PDB entry 7Q5Y | X-ray diffraction, 2.70 A resolution | chains B and F of the 6 polymer chains in the assembly

[Chain B]
Name: NADH-quinone oxidoreductase subunit C/D 2
Organism: Aquifex aeolicus (strain VF5)
Notes: EC 7.1.1.-
UniProtKB: O67335 (NUCD2_AQUAE); numbering as in UniProt (aligned over 1-586)
Chain sequence (586 residues; numbered 1 to 586; the number before each row is that of its first residue):
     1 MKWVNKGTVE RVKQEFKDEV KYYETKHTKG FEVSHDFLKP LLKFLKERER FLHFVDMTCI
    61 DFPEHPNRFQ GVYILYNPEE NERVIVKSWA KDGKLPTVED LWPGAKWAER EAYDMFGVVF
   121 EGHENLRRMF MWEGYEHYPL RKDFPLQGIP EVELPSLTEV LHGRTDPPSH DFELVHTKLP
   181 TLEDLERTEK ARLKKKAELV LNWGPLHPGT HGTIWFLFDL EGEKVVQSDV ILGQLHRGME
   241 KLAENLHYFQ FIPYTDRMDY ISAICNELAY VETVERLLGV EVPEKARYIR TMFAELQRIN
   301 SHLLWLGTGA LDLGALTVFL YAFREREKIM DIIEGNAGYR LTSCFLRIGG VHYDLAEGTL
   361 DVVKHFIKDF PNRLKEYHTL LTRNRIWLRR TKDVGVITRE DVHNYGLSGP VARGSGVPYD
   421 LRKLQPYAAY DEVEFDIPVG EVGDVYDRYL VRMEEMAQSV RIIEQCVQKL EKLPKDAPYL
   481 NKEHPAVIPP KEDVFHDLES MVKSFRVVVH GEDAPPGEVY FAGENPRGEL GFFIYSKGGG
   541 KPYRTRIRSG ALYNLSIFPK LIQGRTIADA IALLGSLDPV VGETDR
Disordered / not traced: 586

[Chain F]
Name: NADH-quinone oxidoreductase subunit B
Organism: Aquifex aeolicus (strain VF5)
Notes: EC 7.1.1.-
UniProtKB: O67334 (NUOB_AQUAE); residue numbers follow UniProt; this construct covers 1-179
Chain sequence (179 residues; each row starts with the number of its first residue):
     1 MVAINSNGFV TTTVEELLRW GRRNSLWPVT IGLACCAIEM MHTAASRFDL DRLGVIFRAS
    61 PRQADVLIVA GTVVNKVAPM LKLIWDQMPD PKWCISMGGC ASAGGPFPTY STLQGVDRII
   121 PVDVYIPGCP PTPQGLIYGI LQLQRKIKEQ GITKYDKLFA DFNREIEKEG IFVPRELKV
Disordered / not traced: 1-19, 155-179
Ion coordination: 4Fe-4S cluster Fe: C35, C36, C100, C129
Ligand contacts: 4Fe-4S cluster (SF4): A34, C35, C36, G71, T72, G98, G99, C100, P106, F107, G128, C129, P130
Curated features (UniProtKB/Swiss-Prot):
  - binding site ([4Fe-4S] cluster): C35, C36, C100, C129

[Interface between chain B and chain F]
Residue-residue contacts (94):
  F130(B) with K76(F), hydrogen bond (backbone-side chain)
  W132(B) with N75(F); K76(F)
  Y135(B) with Y110(F)
  P139(B) with Y110(F)
  F144(B) with Y110(F), hydrophobic
  L146(B) with P108(F); T109(F); Y110(F), hydrogen bond (backbone-backbone)
  Q147(B) with P108(F); Y110(F)
  G148(B) with Y110(F)
  L154(B) with R118(F), hydrogen bond (backbone-side chain)
  P155(B) with R118(F)
  S156(B) with D117(F), hydrogen bond
  L157(B) with D117(F), hydrogen bond (backbone-backbone); I119(F); I120(F)
  T158(B) with D117(F); P121(F); V122(F), hydrogen bond (side chain-backbone); Y125(F), hydrogen bond
  F172(B) with R118(F)
  E173(B) with R118(F), hydrogen bond (backbone-side chain)
  L174(B) with R118(F), hydrogen bond (backbone-side chain)
  H176(B) with N75(F); T112(F); L113(F); Q114(F), hydrogen bond (side chain-backbone); R118(F)
  T177(B) with N75(F), hydrogen bond; Y110(F)
  K178(B) with N75(F)
  L179(B) with N75(F); A78(F), hydrophobic; L113(F), hydrophobic; I119(F), hydrophobic
  P180(B) with N75(F); P79(F)
  T181(B) with P79(F)
  L182(B) with P79(F), hydrophobic; L83(F), hydrophobic
  L185(B) with K76(F)
  L206(B) with L33(F), hydrophobic; V77(F), hydrophobic; M80(F)
  T213(B) with L33(F)
  I231(B) with K76(F)
  L232(B) with K76(F), hydrogen bond (backbone-side chain)
  G233(B) with V74(F); K76(F)
  Q234(B) with V74(F); K76(F), hydrogen bond; V77(F)
  L235(B) with L33(F); A34(F), hydrophobic; V74(F), hydrophobic
  H236(B) with V74(F); Y110(F), hydrogen bond; S111(F), hydrogen bond (backbone-side chain)
  R237(B) with T72(F); F107(F); T109(F), hydrogen bond (backbone-side chain); S111(F); T112(F)
  G238(B) with Y110(F)
  M239(B) with F107(F), hydrophobic
  K241(B) with Y110(F)
  L242(B) with F107(F), hydrophobic; T109(F)
  Y254(B) with P106(F), hydrogen bond (side chain-backbone); F107(F), hydrophobic
  R257(B) with C129(F), hydrogen bond (side chain-backbone)
  Y260(B) with A34(F); C35(F), hydrophobic; I38(F), hydrophobic
  L304(B) with I38(F), hydrophobic
  L320(B) with S46(F)
  F323(B) with M41(F), hydrophobic; H42(F)
  R326(B) with I38(F); H42(F), hydrogen bond
  E327(B) with H42(F), salt bridge; R47(F), salt bridge
  M330(B) with H42(F)
  D331(B) with R47(F), salt bridge
  Y339(B) with G128(F); C129(F), hydrogen bond (side chain-backbone); P130(F), hydrogen bond (side chain-backbone)
  R340(B) with E39(F), salt bridge; P133(F)
  L341(B) with C35(F), hydrophobic
  T342(B) with C129(F), hydrogen bond (side chain-backbone); P130(F)
Also at the interface, not in a pair above, chain B (59 interface residues in all): M115, M129, M131, P145, P205, I261, T308, F319
Also at the interface, not in a pair above, chain F (42 interface residues in all): G32, A45, F48, T132

[In short]
Chain B and chain F form an interface of 59 and 42 residues respectively; the contacts include 22 hydrogen
bonds and 4 salt bridges. Polar contacts include E327(B)-H42(F), E327(B)-R47(F) and D331(B)-R47(F). Bound to
chain F: 4Fe-4S cluster.
Chain B is NADH-quinone oxidoreductase subunit C/D 2 and chain F is NADH-quinone oxidoreductase subunit B,
both from Aquifex aeolicus (strain VF5); the structure, Structure of NADH:ubichinon oxidoreductase (complex I)
of the hyperthermophilic eubacterium Aquifex aeolicus, was determined by X-ray diffraction.
